9CHN - chains C and D of the 5 polymer chains in the assembly; structure by X-ray diffraction, 2.80 A resolution.

# Chain C
Protein: Antitoxin HigA
Source organism: Proteus vulgaris
UniProt: Q7A224 (HIGA_PROVU); residue numbers follow UniProt; this construct covers 1-104
Sequence (104 residues; row label = number of the first residue in the row):
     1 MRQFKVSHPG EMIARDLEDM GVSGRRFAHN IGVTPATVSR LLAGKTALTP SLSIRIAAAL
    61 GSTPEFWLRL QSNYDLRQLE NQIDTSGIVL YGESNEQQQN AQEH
Disordered / not traced: 1-6, 92-104
Reported in the primary citation:
  - binding site for the 21-nt DNA strand (chain D): Ser39

# Chain D
Molecule: 21-nt DNA strand
Sequence (21 nucleotides; numbered 1 to 21; the number before each row is that of its first residue):
     1 GTATTACACA CCATGTAATA C

# Interface between chain C and chain D
Residue-residue contacts - 12 pairs, chain C then chain D:
  Ser23(C) with DT2(D), hydrogen bond to the phosphate; DA3(D), phosphate contact
  Gly24(C) with DA3(D), hydrogen bond to the phosphate
  Arg25(C) with DT2(D), phosphate contact; DA3(D), hydrogen bond to the phosphate
  Arg26(C) with DG1(D), phosphate contact; DT2(D), salt bridge to the phosphate
  Ala36(C) with DT5(D), base contact
  Ser39(C) with DT4(D), hydrogen bond to the phosphate; DT5(D), base contact
  Arg40(C) with DA6(D), base contact
  Lys45(C) with DT5(D), salt bridge to the phosphate
Interface residues without a listed pair, chain C (9 interface residues in all): Pro35
Interface residues without a listed pair, chain D (7 interface residues in all): DC7

# In short
Chain C and chain D form an interface of 9 and 7 residues respectively, with 4 hydrogen bonds and 2 salt
bridges. Polar contacts include Ser23(C)-DT2(D), Gly24(C)-DA3(D) and Arg25(C)-DA3(D). From the paper: a
binding site for the 21-nt DNA strand (chain D) at Ser39(C).
Chain C is Antitoxin HigA (Proteus vulgaris) and chain D is a 21-nt DNA strand; the structure, P. vulgaris
trimeric HigBA- operator 2 DNA, was determined by X-ray diffraction (same publication as 9CHL).
